4Y6A - chains S and T of the 30 polymer chains in the assembly; structure by X-ray diffraction, 2.60 A resolution.

# Chain S
Molecule: Proteasome subunit alpha type-6
Source organism: Saccharomyces cerevisiae
Notes: EC 3.4.25.1
Reference sequence: P40302 (PSA6_YEAST); residues 0-233 here correspond to UniProt positions 1-234 (UniProt number = residue number + 1)
Chain sequence (234 residues; each row starts with the number of its first residue; numbering starts at 0):
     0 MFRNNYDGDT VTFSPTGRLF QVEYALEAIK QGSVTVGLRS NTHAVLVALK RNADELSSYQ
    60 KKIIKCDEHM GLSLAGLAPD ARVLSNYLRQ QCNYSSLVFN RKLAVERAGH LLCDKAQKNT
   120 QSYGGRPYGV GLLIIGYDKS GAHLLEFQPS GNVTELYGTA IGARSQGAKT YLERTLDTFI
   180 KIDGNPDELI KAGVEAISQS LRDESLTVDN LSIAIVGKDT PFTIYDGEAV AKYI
Not modelled in the structure: 0-2
Curated features (UniProtKB/Swiss-Prot):
  - modified residue: Ser13 (Phosphoserine)
  - cross-link: Lys190 (Glycyl lysine isopeptide (Lys-Gly) (interchain with G-Cter in ubiquitin))

# Chain T
Molecule: Probable proteasome subunit alpha type-7
Source organism: Saccharomyces cerevisiae
Notes: EC 3.4.25.1
Reference sequence: P21242 (PSA7_YEAST); residues -3 to 284 here correspond to UniProt positions 1-288 (UniProt number = residue number + 4)
Chain sequence (288 residues; each row starts with the number of its first residue; numbers below 1 keep their minus sign (Met-3 is residue -3)):
    -3 MTSIGTGYDL SNSVFSPDGR NFQVEYAVKA VENGTTSIGI KCNDGVVFAV EKLITSKLLV
    57 PQKNVKIQVV DRHIGCVYSG LIPDGRHLVN RGREEAASFK KLYKTPIPIP AFADRLGQYV
   117 QAHTLYNSVR PFGVSTIFGG VDKNGAHLYM LEPSGSYWGY KGAATGKGRQ SAKAELEKLV
   177 DHHPEGLSAR EAVKQAAKII YLAHEDNKEK DFELEISWCS LSETNGLHKF VKGDLLQEAI
   237 DFAQKEINGD DDEDEDDSDN VMSSDDENAP VATNANATTD QEGDIHLE
Not modelled in the structure: -3 to 1, 245-284
Curated features (UniProtKB/Swiss-Prot):
  - modified residue: Thr-2 (N-acetylthreonine)

# Interface between chain S and chain T
Contacting residue pairs (63; chain S residue first):
  Asn4(S) with Leu6(T)
  Tyr5(S) with Asp5(T), hydrogen bond; Leu6(T), hydrophobic
  Thr9(S) with Arg126(T)
  Val10(S) with Gln19(T); Asn123(T); Ser124(T); Val125(T); Arg126(T)
  Thr11(S) with Leu6(T); Gln19(T)
  Phe12(S) with Gln19(T); Tyr22(T), hydrophobic; Ala23(T), hydrophobic; Arg126(T); Pro127(T)
  Ser13(S) with Tyr22(T)
  Pro14(S) with Tyr22(T), hydrophobic; Lys25(T)
  Thr15(S) with Lys25(T)
  Gly16(S) with Tyr22(T); Lys25(T); Ala26(T)
  Leu18(S) with Leu77(T), hydrophobic; Arg126(T)
  His109(S) with Arg82(T)
  Cys112(S) with Arg82(T)
  Asp113(S) with Arg82(T), salt bridge; Asn86(T)
  Gln116(S) with Pro79(T); Asp80(T); His83(T), hydrogen bond; Arg126(T)
  Thr119(S) with Arg126(T), hydrogen bond (backbone-side chain)
  Gln120(S) with His119(T); Val125(T); Arg126(T), hydrogen bond (backbone-backbone); Pro127(T); Phe128(T)
  Ser121(S) with Ser124(T)
  Tyr122(S) with Ser124(T), hydrogen bond (backbone-backbone)
  Ser149(S) with Pro79(T)
  Gly150(S) with Pro79(T)
  Asn151(S) with Ile78(T); Pro79(T)
  Thr153(S) with Leu55(T); Asn60(T)
  Glu154(S) with Val56(T); Lys59(T); Asn60(T), hydrogen bond (backbone-side chain)
  Leu155(S) with Leu54(T); Leu55(T); Val56(T)
  Tyr156(S) with Leu54(T), hydrogen bond (backbone-backbone); Leu55(T); Val56(T); Pro57(T)
  Gly157(S) with Leu54(T)
  Lys168(S) with Leu54(T)
  Leu171(S) with Leu54(T)
  Glu172(S) with Ser52(T), hydrogen bond; Lys53(T)
  Leu175(S) with Lys53(T)
Other interface residues (no listed pair), chain S (34 interface residues in all): Arg38, Val152, Phe178
Other interface residues (no listed pair), chain T (30 interface residues in all): Gly129

# Summary
The interface between chain S and chain T involves 34 residues on one side and 30 on the other, with 8
hydrogen bonds and 1 salt bridge. Polar pairs include Asp113(S)-Arg82(T), Tyr5(S)-Asp5(T) and
Gln116(S)-His83(T).
Chain S is Proteasome subunit alpha type-6 and chain T is Probable proteasome subunit alpha type-7, both from
Saccharomyces cerevisiae; the structure, Yeast 20S proteasome beta2-H114D mutant in complex with Ac-PAD-ep,
was determined by X-ray diffraction (same publication as 4Y69, 4Y6V, 4Y6Z, 4Y70, 4Y74, 4Y75 and 34 further
entries).
